PDB entry 2WVE | X-ray diffraction, 2.30 A resolution | chains A and B

# Chain A (and B)
Molecule: Putative nickel-responsive regulator
Source organism: Helicobacter pylori
Notes: chain B of this document is another copy of the same molecule, construct and numbering; everything in this record applies to it too
UniProt: O25896 (NIKR_HELPY); residue numbers follow UniProt; this construct covers 1-148
Sequence (148 residues; each row starts with the number of its first residue):
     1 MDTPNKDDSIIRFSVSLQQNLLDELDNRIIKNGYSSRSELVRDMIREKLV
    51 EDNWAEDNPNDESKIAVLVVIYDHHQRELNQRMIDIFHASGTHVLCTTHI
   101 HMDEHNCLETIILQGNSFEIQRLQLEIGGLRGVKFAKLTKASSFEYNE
Unresolved in the structure: 1-8, 55-57, 143-148 (chain B: 1-8, 142-148)
Sequence notes: engineered mutation Phe87 (Gln in O25896)
UniProt features mapped onto this chain:
  - binding site (Ni(2+)): His88, His99, His101, Cys107
What the authors report for this chain:
  - mutagenesis - H74G/H75G, Q76A/R77A, Q87F: decreased binding to DNA
  - mutagenesis - Q87F, C96S: decreased binding to Ni(II)
  - conformationally variable residues (helix shift): Phe87
  - mutagenesis - H74G/H75G: unchanged binding to nickel
  - mutagenesis - C96S: unchanged signaling in response to nickel

# How chain A and chain B interact
Contacting residue pairs (104; chain A residue first):
  Ser9(A) - Leu17(B)
  Ser9(A) - Gln18(B)
  Ser9(A) - Gln19(B)  hydrogen bond (backbone-backbone)
  Ile10(A) - Ser16(B)
  Ile10(A) - Leu17(B)
  Ile11(A) - Val15(B)
  Ile11(A) - Ser16(B)
  Ile11(A) - Leu17(B)  hydrogen bond (backbone-backbone)
  Ile11(A) - Gln19(B)
  Ile11(A) - Leu22(B)  hydrophobic
  Arg12(A) - Ser14(B)  hydrogen bond
  Arg12(A) - Val15(B)
  Phe13(A) - Ser14(B)
  Phe13(A) - Val15(B)  hydrogen bond (backbone-backbone)
  Phe13(A) - Leu17(B)  hydrophobic
  Phe13(A) - Leu22(B)  hydrophobic
  Phe13(A) - Leu25(B)  hydrophobic
  Phe13(A) - Arg37(B)
  Phe13(A) - Val41(B)  hydrophobic
  Ser14(A) - Arg12(B)
  Ser14(A) - Phe13(B)
  Ser14(A) - Ser38(B)  hydrogen bond (backbone-side chain)
  Val15(A) - Ile11(B)
  Val15(A) - Arg12(B)
  Val15(A) - Phe13(B)  hydrogen bond (backbone-backbone)
  Val15(A) - Val15(B)  hydrophobic
  Val15(A) - Ser38(B)
  Val15(A) - Val41(B)  hydrophobic
  Ser16(A) - Ile11(B)
  Ser16(A) - Arg12(B)  hydrogen bond
  Ser16(A) - Ser38(B)  hydrogen bond (backbone-side chain)
  Ser16(A) - Arg42(B)  hydrogen bond (backbone-side chain)
  Leu17(A) - Ile10(B)
  Leu17(A) - Ile11(B)  hydrogen bond (backbone-backbone)
  Leu17(A) - Phe13(B)  hydrophobic
  Leu17(A) - Arg42(B)
  Gln18(A) - Ser9(B)  hydrogen bond (side chain-backbone)
  Gln18(A) - Ile10(B)
  Gln18(A) - Ile11(B)
  Gln19(A) - Ile11(B)
  Leu21(A) - Arg46(B)
  Glu24(A) - Leu49(B)
  Arg28(A) - Leu49(B)
  Arg28(A) - Asp52(B)
  Arg28(A) - Asn53(B)
  Arg28(A) - Glu56(B)  salt bridge
  Lys31(A) - Glu56(B)  salt bridge
  Asn32(A) - Asp52(B)
  Tyr34(A) - Lys48(B)
  Tyr34(A) - Asp52(B)  hydrogen bond
  Arg37(A) - Phe13(B)
  Ser38(A) - Ser14(B)  hydrogen bond (side chain-backbone)
  Ser38(A) - Val15(B)
  Ser38(A) - Ser16(B)  hydrogen bond (side chain-backbone)
  Leu40(A) - Lys48(B)
  Val41(A) - Val15(B)  hydrophobic
  Val41(A) - Val41(B)  hydrophobic
  Arg42(A) - Ser16(B)  hydrogen bond (side chain-backbone)
  Arg42(A) - Leu17(B)
  Arg42(A) - Leu21(B)
  Met44(A) - Met44(B)
  Met44(A) - Glu47(B)
  Met44(A) - Lys48(B)
  Met44(A) - Glu51(B)
  Ile45(A) - Leu17(B)  hydrophobic
  Ile45(A) - Leu21(B)
  Ile45(A) - Met44(B)  hydrophobic
  Arg46(A) - Gln18(B)
  Glu47(A) - Lys48(B)  salt bridge
  Glu47(A) - Glu51(B)
  Lys48(A) - Glu47(B)  salt bridge
  Leu49(A) - Glu24(B)
  Ile65(A) - Met102(B)  hydrophobic
  Val67(A) - Val69(B)  hydrophobic
  Val69(A) - Val67(B)  hydrophobic
  Ile71(A) - Ala141(B)  hydrophobic
  Thr98(A) - Cys96(B)
  Thr98(A) - Thr98(B)  hydrogen bond
  Ile100(A) - Cys96(B)  hydrophobic
  Ile100(A) - Ile112(B)  hydrophobic
  Leu108(A) - Ile65(B)  hydrophobic
  Leu108(A) - Ile112(B)  hydrophobic
  Thr110(A) - Thr110(B)
  Ile112(A) - Leu108(B)  hydrophobic
  Ile112(A) - Thr110(B)
  Gln121(A) - Lys31(B)
  Gln121(A) - Asn32(B)
  Arg122(A) - Ile30(B)  hydrogen bond (side chain-backbone)
  Arg122(A) - Lys31(B)  hydrogen bond (side chain-backbone)
  Arg122(A) - Asn32(B)
  Arg122(A) - Gly33(B)
  Leu125(A) - Asn32(B)
  Leu125(A) - Gly33(B)
  Leu125(A) - Tyr34(B)  hydrophobic
  Leu125(A) - Glu39(B)
  Phe135(A) - Thr139(B)
  Phe135(A) - Lys140(B)
  Lys137(A) - Glu47(B)  salt bridge
  Lys137(A) - Thr139(B)
  Thr139(A) - Phe135(B)
  Thr139(A) - Thr139(B)  hydrogen bond
  Lys140(A) - Phe135(B)
  Ala141(A) - Ile71(B)  hydrophobic
  Ser142(A) - Phe135(B)
Other interface residues (no listed pair), chain A (51 interface residues in all): Leu22, Leu25, Leu95, Cys96, Met102
Other interface residues (no listed pair), chain B (54 interface residues in all): Arg28, Asp43, Ile45, Leu95, Ile100, Lys137

# Overview
51 residues of chain A and 54 residues of chain B are in contact; the contacts include 19 hydrogen bonds and 5
salt bridges. Among the polar pairs are Arg28(A)-Glu56(B), Lys31(A)-Glu56(B) and Glu47(A)-Lys48(B). From the
paper: H74G/H75G, Q76A/R77A and Q87F of chain A reduce binding to DNA; conformational variability at Phe87(A).
Both chains are Putative nickel-responsive regulator (Helicobacter pylori). Entry 2WVE (Structural and
mechanistic insights into Helicobacter pylori NikR function) was determined by X-ray diffraction (same
publication as 2WVB, 2WVC and 2WVD).
